PDB entry 6WQZ | electron microscopy, 2.80 A resolution | chains C and B of the 6 polymer chains in the assembly

Chain C (and B):
Name: Autophagy-related protein 9A
From: Homo sapiens
Notes: chain B of this document is another copy of the same molecule, construct and numbering; everything in this record applies to it too
UniProtKB: Q7Z3C6 (ATG9A_HUMAN); residue numbers follow UniProt; this construct covers 1-688
Sequence (724 residues; row label = number of the first residue in the row; X marks 36 residues of unknown identity (built as UNK)):
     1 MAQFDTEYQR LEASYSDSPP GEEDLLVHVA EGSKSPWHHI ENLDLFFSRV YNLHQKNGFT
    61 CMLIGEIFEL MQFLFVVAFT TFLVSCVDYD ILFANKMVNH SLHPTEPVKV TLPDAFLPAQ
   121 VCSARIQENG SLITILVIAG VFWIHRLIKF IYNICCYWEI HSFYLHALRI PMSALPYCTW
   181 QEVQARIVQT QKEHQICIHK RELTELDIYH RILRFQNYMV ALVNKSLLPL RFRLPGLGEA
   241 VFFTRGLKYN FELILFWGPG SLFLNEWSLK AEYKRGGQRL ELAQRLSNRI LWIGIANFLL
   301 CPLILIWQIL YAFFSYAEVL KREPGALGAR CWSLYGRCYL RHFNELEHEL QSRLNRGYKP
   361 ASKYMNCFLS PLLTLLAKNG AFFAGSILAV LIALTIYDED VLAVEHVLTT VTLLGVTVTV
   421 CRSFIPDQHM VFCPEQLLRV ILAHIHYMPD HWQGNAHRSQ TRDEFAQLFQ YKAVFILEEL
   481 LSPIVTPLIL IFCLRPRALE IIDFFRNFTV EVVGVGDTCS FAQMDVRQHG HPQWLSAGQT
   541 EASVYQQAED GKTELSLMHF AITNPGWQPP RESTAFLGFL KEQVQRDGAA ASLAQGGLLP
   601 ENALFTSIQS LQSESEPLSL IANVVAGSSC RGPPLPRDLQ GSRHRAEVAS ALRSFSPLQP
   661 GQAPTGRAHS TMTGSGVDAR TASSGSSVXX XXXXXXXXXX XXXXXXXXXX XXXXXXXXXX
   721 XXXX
Disordered / not traced: 1-35, 96-108, 536-538, 588-724
UniProt features mapped onto this chain:
  - motif: Tyr8 to Leu11 (Tyrosine-based sorting signal)
  - modified residue: Ala2 (N-acetylalanine), Ser14 (Phosphoserine), Ser16 (Phosphoserine), Ser18 (Phosphoserine), Ser656 (Phosphoserine)
  - glycosylation: Asn99 (N-linked (GlcNAc...) asparagine)
  - mutagenesis: Tyr8 (Y8A: Abolished interaction with the AP-4 complex), Gln9 (Q9A: Abolished interaction with the AP-4 complex), Arg10 (R10A: Does not affect interaction with the AP-4 complex), Leu11 (L11A: Abolished interaction with the AP-4 complex), Glu12 (E12A: Abolished interaction with the AP-4 complex), Tyr15 (Y15A: Does not affect interaction with the AP-4 complex), Asn99 (N99D: Abolished N-glycosylation), Asn265 (N265W: Impaired autophagy), Lys321 to Glu323 (Reduced lipid scramblase activity and autophagy. Strongly reduced autophagy; when associated with W-412. Strongly reduced lipid scramblase activity and autophagy; when associated with W-419), Thr412 (T412W: Does not affect lipid scramblase activity. Strongly reduced autophagy; when associated with L-321--L-323), Thr419 (T419W: Strongly reduced lipid scramblase activity and autophagy; when associated with L-321--L-323), Arg422 (R422W: Impaired autophagy), 1 further mutagenesis entry in UniProt
Small-molecule neighbours:
  - Lauryl Maltose Neopentyl Glycol (LMN), molecule 1: Leu45, Phe142, His145, Lys149, Phe215, Tyr249, Leu253, Trp257, Glu266, Leu300, Leu303
  - Lauryl Maltose Neopentyl Glycol (LMN), molecule 2: Gln72, Phe73, Val77, Ile135, Ala139, Phe142, Arg245, Gly246, Tyr249, Asn250, Leu253, Ile293, Ala296, Asn297, Leu300, Leu303, Ile304, Ile306, Trp307, Gln308, Leu310, Tyr311, Tyr316

Interface between chain C and chain B:
Contacting residue pairs - 46 pairs, chain C then chain B:
  Asn57(C) - Pro371(B)
  Cys61(C) - Pro371(B)  hydrophobic
  Ile64(C) - Leu372(B)  hydrophobic
  Ile64(C) - Leu375(B)  hydrophobic
  Gly65(C) - Leu375(B)
  Phe68(C) - Asn379(B)
  Met71(C) - Phe383(B)
  Gln72(C) - Asn379(B)  hydrogen bond
  Gln72(C) - Phe382(B)
  Gln72(C) - Phe383(B)
  Phe75(C) - Phe383(B)  hydrophobic
  Phe75(C) - Ser386(B)
  Phe79(C) - Val390(B)  hydrophobic
  Leu83(C) - Val390(B)  hydrophobic
  Tyr89(C) - Leu394(B)  hydrophobic
  Leu92(C) - Leu394(B)  hydrophobic
  Leu92(C) - Asp400(B)
  Phe93(C) - Tyr397(B)  hydrophobic
  Phe93(C) - Asp398(B)
  Phe93(C) - Asp400(B)
  Phe93(C) - Val401(B)  hydrophobic
  Val110(C) - Val404(B)
  Val110(C) - Glu405(B)  hydrogen bond (backbone-backbone)
  Thr111(C) - Glu405(B)
  Tyr177(C) - His457(B)  hydrogen bond (backbone-side chain)
  Tyr177(C) - Arg458(B)
  Tyr177(C) - Ser459(B)
  Thr179(C) - His457(B)
  Glu182(C) - His457(B)
  Glu182(C) - Arg458(B)  salt bridge
  Tyr311(C) - Phe382(B)  hydrophobic
  Phe314(C) - Ser386(B)
  Phe314(C) - Ala389(B)
  Phe314(C) - Val390(B)  hydrophobic
  Glu318(C) - Gly385(B)
  Glu318(C) - Leu388(B)
  Glu318(C) - Ala389(B)
  Glu318(C) - Ile392(B)
  Val319(C) - Arg422(B)
  Lys321(C) - Ile392(B)
  Lys321(C) - Ile396(B)
  Arg322(C) - Thr419(B)
  Asn355(C) - His429(B)
  Asn355(C) - Val431(B)
  Arg356(C) - Val431(B)
  Tyr358(C) - His429(B)
Other interface residues (no listed pair), chain C (35 interface residues in all): Val76, Leu112, Pro176, Phe313, Ala317, Trp332, Gln351, Lys472
Other interface residues (no listed pair), chain B (36 interface residues in all): Phe368, Leu376, Ile387, Ala393, Val407, Gly415, Val418, Gln428, Met430

In short:
Chain C and chain B form an interface of 35 and 36 residues respectively, with 3 hydrogen bonds and 1 salt
bridge. Polar contacts include Glu182(C)-Arg458(B), Gln72(C)-Asn379(B) and Tyr177(C)-His457(B). Ligands of
chain C: Lauryl Maltose Neopentyl Glycol. From UniProt: 18 mutagenesis sites on chain C.
Chain C and chain B are both Autophagy-related protein 9A (Homo sapiens); the structure, Structure of human
ATG9A, the only transmembrane protein of the core autophagy machinery, was determined by electron microscopy,
deposited together with 6WR4.
